Entry 1NOC (X-ray diffraction, 2.60 A resolution); this record covers chain A.

[Chain A]
Molecule: Inducible nitric oxide synthase
Source organism: Mus musculus
Notes: EC 1.14.13.39; fragment: oxygenase domain 115-498
Reference sequence: P29477 (NOS2_MOUSE); residues 115-498 here = UniProt positions 115-498
Amino-acid sequence (388 residues; row label = number of the first residue in the row):
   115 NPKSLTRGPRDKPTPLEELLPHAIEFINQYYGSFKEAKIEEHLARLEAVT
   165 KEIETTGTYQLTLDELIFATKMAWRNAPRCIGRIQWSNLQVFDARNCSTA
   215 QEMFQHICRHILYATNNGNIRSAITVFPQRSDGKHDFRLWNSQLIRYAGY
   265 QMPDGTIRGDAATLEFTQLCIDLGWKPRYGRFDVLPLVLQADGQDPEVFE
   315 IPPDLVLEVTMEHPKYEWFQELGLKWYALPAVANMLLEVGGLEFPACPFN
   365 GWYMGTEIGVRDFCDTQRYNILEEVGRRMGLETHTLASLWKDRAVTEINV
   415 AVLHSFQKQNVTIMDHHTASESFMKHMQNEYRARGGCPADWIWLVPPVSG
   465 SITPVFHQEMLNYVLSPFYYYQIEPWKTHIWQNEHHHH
Not modelled in the structure: 115, 449-457, 497-502
Bound ions: heme Fe: Cys194 (together with imidazole)
Small-molecule neighbours: heme (HEM): Glu131, Thr184, Trp188, Ala191, Arg193, Cys194, Ile195, Gly196, Gln199, Leu203, Ser236, Met349, Phe363, Asn364, Gly365, Trp366, Met368, Met428, Tyr483, Tyr485
Curated features (UniProtKB/Swiss-Prot):
  - binding site (heme b): Cys194, Tyr485
  - binding site (L-arginine): Gln257, Trp366, Tyr367, Glu371
  - binding site ((6R)-L-erythro-5,6,7,8-tetrahydrobiopterin): Arg375, Ile456, Trp457, Phe470
  - natural variant: Cys211 (C211R: In strain: NOD/LtJ)

[Overview]
Bound to chain A: heme. From UniProt: heme b-binding residues Cys194 and Tyr485, 4 L-arginine-binding residues
and 4 (6R)-L-erythro-5,6,7,8-tetrahydrobiopterin-binding residues.
Chain A is Inducible nitric oxide synthase (Mus musculus); the structure, Murine inducible nitric oxide
synthase oxygenase domain (delta 114) complexed with type I E. coli chloramphenicol ..., was determined by
X-ray diffraction (same publication as 1NOS and 2NOS).
